6LT7 - chains B and C of the 6 polymer chains in the assembly; structure by X-ray diffraction, 2.70 A resolution.

== Chain B ==
Molecule: Ribonuclease P protein subunit p25
From: Homo sapiens
Notes: EC 3.1.26.5
UniProt: Q9BUL9 (RPP25_HUMAN); residues 2-199 here = UniProt positions 2-199
Sequence (198 residues; numbered 2 to 199; the number before each row is that of its first residue):
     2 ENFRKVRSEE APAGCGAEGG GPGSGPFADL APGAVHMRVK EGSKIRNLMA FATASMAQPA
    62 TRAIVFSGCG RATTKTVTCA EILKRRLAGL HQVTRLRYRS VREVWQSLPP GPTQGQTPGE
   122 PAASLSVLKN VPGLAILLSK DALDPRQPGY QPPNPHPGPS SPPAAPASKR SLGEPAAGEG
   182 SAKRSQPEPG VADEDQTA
Not modelled in the structure: 2-8, 14-24, 105-127, 159-199
Modified residues: Mse-38 (selenomethionine; parent Met); Mse-50 (selenomethionine; parent Met); Mse-57 (selenomethionine; parent Met)
Curated features (UniProtKB/Swiss-Prot):
  - modified residue (Phosphoserine): Ser-172, Ser-182

== Chain C ==
Molecule: 50-nt RNA strand
Sequence (50 nucleotides; row label = number of the first residue in the row):
    19 GGUCCUAGGC UACACACUGA GGACUCUGUU CCUCCCCUUU CCGCCUAGGG
Not modelled in the structure: 44

== Interface between chain B and chain C ==
Residue-residue contacts (35; chain B residue first):
  His-37(B) / U47(C)  hydrogen bond to the base
  Mse-38(B) / U47(C)  sugar contact
  Arg-39(B) / U47(C)  hydrogen bond to the base
  Lys-41(B) / C49(C)  phosphate contact
  Glu-42(B) / A34(C)  base contact
  Glu-42(B) / C52(C)  base contact
  Gly-43(B) / G37(C)  base contact
  Gly-43(B) / C52(C)  base contact
  Ser-44(B) / U48(C)  hydrogen bond to the phosphate
  Lys-45(B) / A38(C)  hydrogen bond to the base
  Lys-45(B) / G39(C)  hydrogen bond to the base
  Ile-46(B) / C35(C)  sugar contact
  Ile-46(B) / U36(C)  phosphate contact
  Ile-46(B) / G37(C)  hydrogen bond to the phosphate
  Arg-47(B) / U36(C)  sugar contact
  Arg-47(B) / G37(C)  salt bridge to the phosphate
  Arg-47(B) / A38(C)  salt bridge to the phosphate
  Asn-48(B) / G46(C)  sugar contact
  Leu-49(B) / U47(C)  sugar contact
  Mse-50(B) / U36(C)  base contact
  Phe-52(B) / U47(C)  base contact
  Arg-72(B) / A32(C)  hydrogen bond to the base
  Arg-72(B) / C53(C)  salt bridge to the phosphate
  Arg-72(B) / C54(C)  salt bridge to the phosphate
  Thr-75(B) / A32(C)  hydrogen bond to the base
  Thr-75(B) / A34(C)  sugar contact
  Lys-76(B) / G37(C)  hydrogen bond to the base
  Thr-79(B) / C35(C)  hydrogen bond to the phosphate
  Glu-82(B) / C35(C)  base contact
  Ile-83(B) / U36(C)  base contact
  Arg-86(B) / C35(C)  hydrogen bond to the base
  Arg-87(B) / U36(C)  base contact
  Lys-130(B) / U56(C)  base contact
  Asn-131(B) / U56(C)  hydrogen bond to the base
  Asn-131(B) / U57(C)  base contact
Also at the interface, not in a pair above, chain B (26 interface residues in all): Val-36, Tyr-99
Also at the interface, not in a pair above, chain C (17 interface residues in all): U51

== Overview ==
The interface between chain B and chain C involves 26 residues on one side and 17 on the other, with 12
hydrogen bonds and 4 salt bridges. Among the polar pairs are His-37(B)/U47(C), Arg-39(B)/U47(C) and
Lys-45(B)/A38(C).
Here chain B is Ribonuclease P protein subunit p25 (Homo sapiens) and chain C is a 50-nt RNA strand. Entry
6LT7 (Crystal structure of human RPP20-RPP25 proteins in complex with the P3 domain of lncRNA RMRP) was
determined by X-ray diffraction.
